PDB entry 3X1U | X-ray diffraction, 3.25 A resolution | chains I and C of the 10 polymer chains in the assembly

Chain I:
Molecule: 146-nt DNA strand
Sequence (146 nucleotides; numbered 1 to 146; the number before each row is that of its first residue):
     1 ATCAATATCC ACCTGCAGAT TCTACCAAAA GTGTATTTGG AAACTGCTCC ATCAAAAGGC
    61 ATGTTCAGCT GAATTCAGCT GAACATGCCT TTTGATGGAG CAGTTTCCAA ATACACTTTT
   121 GGTAGAATCT GCAGGTGGAT ATTGAT

Chain C:
Name: Histone H2A
From: Mus musculus
UniProtKB: Q8CGP4 (Q8CGP4_MOUSE); residues 1-128 here correspond to UniProt positions 2-129 (UniProt number = residue number + 1)
Sequence (128 residues; row label = number of the first residue in the row):
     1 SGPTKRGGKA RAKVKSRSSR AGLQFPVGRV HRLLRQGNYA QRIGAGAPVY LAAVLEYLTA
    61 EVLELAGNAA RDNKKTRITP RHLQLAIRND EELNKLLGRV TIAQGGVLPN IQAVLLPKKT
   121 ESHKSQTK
Not modelled in the structure: 1-13, 119-128

Interface between chain I and chain C:
Contacting residue pairs - 12 pairs, chain I then chain C:
  DA19(I) with Arg77(C), sugar contact
  DA29(I) with Gly28(C), phosphate contact; Arg29(C), phosphate contact; Arg32(C), salt bridge to the phosphate
  DA30(I) with Val14(C), phosphate contact; Lys15(C), phosphate contact; Ser16(C), phosphate contact; Arg17(C), salt bridge to the phosphate; Gly28(C), phosphate contact
  DG31(I) with Val14(C), sugar contact; Lys15(C), hydrogen bond to the phosphate
  DT38(I) with Arg42(C), sugar contact
Other interface residues (no listed pair), chain I (8 interface residues in all): DT20, DA28, DT37
Other interface residues (no listed pair), chain C (10 interface residues in all): Ser18

Overview:
8 residues of chain I face 10 of chain C across their interface; the contacts include 1 hydrogen bond and 2
salt bridges. Among the polar pairs are DG31(I)-Lys15(C), DA29(I)-Arg32(C) and DA30(I)-Arg17(C).
Here chain I is a 146-nt DNA strand and chain C is Histone H2A (Mus musculus). Entry 3X1U (Crystal structure
of nucleosome core particle in the presence of histone variants involved in reprogramming) was determined by
X-ray diffraction, deposited together with 3X1S, 3X1T and 3X1V.
